Entry 3Q47 (X-ray diffraction, 1.71 A resolution); this record covers chains B and C.

Chain B:
Protein: STIP1 homology and U box-containing protein 1
From: Mus musculus
Notes: EC 6.3.2.-; fragment: TPR domain
UniProt: Q9WUD1 (CHIP_MOUSE); numbering as in UniProt (aligned over 23-155)
Sequence (137 residues; row label = number of the first residue in the row):
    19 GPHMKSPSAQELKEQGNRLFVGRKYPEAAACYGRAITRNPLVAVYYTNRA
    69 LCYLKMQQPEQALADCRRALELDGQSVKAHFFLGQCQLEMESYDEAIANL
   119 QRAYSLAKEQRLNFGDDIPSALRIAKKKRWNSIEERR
Unresolved in the structure: 19-23
Sequence notes: expression tag (19-22)
Curated features (UniProtKB/Swiss-Prot):
  - modified residue (Phosphoserine): Ser24, Ser26, Ser150
  - cross-link: Lys23 (Glycyl lysine isopeptide (Lys-Gly) (interchain with G-Cter in ubiquitin))
Reported in the primary citation:
  - mutagenesis - K31A: decreased binding to Smad1

Chain C:
Protein: Smad1 peptide
Notes: engineered mutation(s): S463D, S465D
Sequence (10 residues; each row starts with the number of its first residue):
   456 SPHNPISDVD
Unresolved in the structure: 456-458

How chain B and chain C interact:
Contacting residue pairs (24; chain B residue first):
  Lys31(B) with Asp465(C), hydrogen bond (side chain-backbone)
  Asn35(B) with Val464(C); Asp465(C), hydrogen bond (side chain-backbone)
  Phe38(B) with Asp463(C)
  Tyr50(B) with Val464(C)
  Val62(B) with Asp465(C)
  Asn66(B) with Val464(C); Asp465(C), hydrogen bond (side chain-backbone)
  Leu69(B) with Ser462(C); Asp463(C); Val464(C)
  Lys96(B) with Ile461(C); Asp463(C), hydrogen bond (side chain-backbone); Asp465(C), salt bridge
  Phe99(B) with Ile461(C), hydrophobic; Ser462(C)
  Phe100(B) with Ile461(C)
  Asn131(B) with Asn459(C), hydrogen bond (backbone-backbone)
  Phe132(B) with Asn459(C); Pro460(C); Ile461(C), hydrophobic
  Asp135(B) with Pro460(C); Ile461(C), hydrogen bond (side chain-backbone)
  Ile136(B) with Ile461(C), hydrophobic
Other interface residues (no listed pair), chain B (16 interface residues in all): Thr65, Val95
From the paper, about this interface:
  - interface residues, chain C: Asp465(C)

Overview:
16 residues of chain B face 7 of chain C across their interface; the contacts include 6 hydrogen bonds and 1
salt bridge. Polar contacts include Lys96(B)-Asp465(C), Lys31(B)-Asp465(C) and Asn35(B)-Asp465(C). From the
paper: K31A of chain B reduces binding to Smad1; the interface residue Asp465(C).
Here chain B is STIP1 homology and U box-containing protein 1 (Mus musculus) and chain C is Smad1 peptide.
Entry 3Q47 (Crystal structure of TPR domain of CHIP complexed with pseudophosphorylated Smad1 peptide) was
determined by X-ray diffraction (same publication as 3Q49 and 3Q4A).
